PDB entry 7TUZ | electron microscopy, 3.12 A resolution | chains A and B of the 5 polymer chains in the assembly

[Chain A]
Protein: Guanine nucleotide-binding protein G(i) subunit alpha-1
From: Homo sapiens
UniProtKB: P63096 (GNAI1_HUMAN); residues 1-354 here = UniProt positions 1-354
Amino-acid sequence (354 residues; numbered 1 to 354; the number before each row is that of its first residue):
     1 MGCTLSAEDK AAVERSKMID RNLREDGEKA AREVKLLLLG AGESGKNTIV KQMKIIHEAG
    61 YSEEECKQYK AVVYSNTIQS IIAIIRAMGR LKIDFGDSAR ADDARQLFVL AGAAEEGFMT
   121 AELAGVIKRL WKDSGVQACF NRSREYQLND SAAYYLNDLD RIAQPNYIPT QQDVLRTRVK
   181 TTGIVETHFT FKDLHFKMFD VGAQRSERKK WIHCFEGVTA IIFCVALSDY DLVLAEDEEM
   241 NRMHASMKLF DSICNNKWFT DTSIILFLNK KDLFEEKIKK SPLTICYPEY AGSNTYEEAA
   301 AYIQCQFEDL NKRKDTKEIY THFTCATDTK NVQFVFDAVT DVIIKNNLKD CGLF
Unresolved in the structure: 1, 56-181
Differences from the reference sequence: conflict Asn47 (Ser in P63096), Ala203 (Gly in P63096), Ala245 (Glu in P63096)
Curated features (UniProtKB/Swiss-Prot):
  - region: Lys35 to Lys46, Thr48 (G1 motif), Asp173 to Thr181 (G2 motif), Phe196 to Gly202, Gln204, Arg205 (G3 motif), Ile265 to Asp272 (G4 motif), Thr324 to Thr329 (G5 motif)
  - binding site (GTP): Glu43 to Lys46, Thr48, Ser151, Leu175 to Thr181, Asp200 to Gly202, Gln204, Asn269 to Asp272, Ala326
  - binding site (Mg(2+)): Thr181
  - modified residue: Arg178 (ADP-ribosylarginine), Gln204 (Deamidated glutamine), Cys351 (ADP-ribosylcysteine)
  - lipidation: Gly2 (N-myristoyl glycine), Cys3 (S-palmitoyl cysteine)
  - natural variant: Gly40 (G40C: In NEDHISB; G40R: In NEDHISB), Gly45 (G45D: In NEDHISB), Thr48 (T48I: In NEDHISB; T48K: In NEDHISB), Gln52 (Q52P: In NEDHISB), Ser75 (deletion: In NEDHISB; uncertain significance), Gln172 (deletion: In NEDHISB), Asp173 (D173V: In NEDHISB), Glu186 to Phe189 (deletion: In NEDHISB; uncertain significance), Cys224 (C224Y: In NEDHISB), Lys270 (K270N: In NEDHISB; K270R: In NEDHISB), Asp272 (D272G: In NEDHISB), Ala326 (A326P: In NEDHISB), 1 further natural variant entry in UniProt
  - mutagenesis: Gly42 (G42R: Abolishes switch to an activated conformation and dissociation from beta and gamma subunits upon GTP binding. Abolishes interaction with RGS family members), Glu116 (E116L: Enhances interaction (inactive GDP-bound) with RGS14), Gln147 (Q147L: Enhances interaction (inactive GDP-bound) with RGS14)

[Chain B]
Protein: Guanine nucleotide-binding protein G(I)/G(S)/G(T) subunit beta-1
From: Homo sapiens
UniProtKB: P62873 (GBB1_HUMAN); numbering as in UniProt (aligned over 2-340)
Amino-acid sequence (356 residues; row label = number of the first residue in the row; numbers below 1 keep their minus sign (Met-15 is residue -15)):
   -15 MHHHHLEVLF QGPGSSGSEL DQLRQEAEQL KNQIRDARKA CADATLSQIT NNIDPVGRIQ
    45 MRTRRTLRGH LAKIYAMHWG TDSRLLVSAS QDGKLIIWDS YTTNKVHAIP LRSSWVMTCA
   105 YAPSGNYVAC GGLDNICSIY NLKTREGNVR VSRELAGHTG YLSCCRFLDD NQIVTSSGDT
   165 TCALWDIETG QQTTTFTGHT GDVMSLSLAP DTRLFVSGAC DASAKLWDVR EGMCRQTFTG
   225 HESDINAICF FPNGNAFATG SDDATCRLFD LRADQELMTY SHDNIICGIT SVSFSKSGRL
   285 LLAGYDDFNC NVWDALKADR AGVLAGHDNR VSCLGVTDDG MAVATGSWDS FLKIWN
Unresolved in the structure: -15 to 1
Differences from the reference sequence: initiating methionine (-15); expression tag (-14 to 1)
Curated features (UniProtKB/Swiss-Prot):
  - modified residue: Ser2 (N-acetylserine), His266 (Phosphohistidine)
  - natural variant: Leu30 (L30F: In MRD42; uncertain significance), Arg52 (R52G: In MRD42), Gly64 (G64V: In MRD42), Asp76 (D76E: In MRD42; D76G: In MRD42), Gly77 (G77S: In MRD42), Lys78 (K78R: In MRD42), Ile80 (I80N: In MRD42; I80T: In MRD42), His91 (H91R: In MRD42; uncertain significance), Ala92 (A92T: In MRD42), Pro94 (P94S: In MRD42), Leu95 (L95P: In MRD42), Arg96 (R96L: In MRD42), 5 further natural variant entries in UniProt

[Chain A / chain B interface]
Pairs across the interface (46; chain A residue first):
  Val13(A) - Asn88(B)
  Arg15(A) - Val90(B)  hydrogen bond (side chain-backbone)
  Arg15(A) - His91(B)
  Ser16(A) - Asn88(B)
  Ser16(A) - Lys89(B)  hydrogen bond (side chain-backbone)
  Ile19(A) - Lys89(B)
  Ile19(A) - Val90(B)
  Ile19(A) - Ala92(B)  hydrophobic
  Asp20(A) - Lys89(B)  salt bridge
  Leu23(A) - Gly53(B)
  Leu23(A) - Leu55(B)
  Leu23(A) - Lys78(B)
  Leu23(A) - Ile80(B)  hydrophobic
  Asp26(A) - Lys78(B)  salt bridge
  Gly27(A) - Leu55(B)
  Thr182(A) - Asn119(B)
  Gly183(A) - Asn119(B)
  Ile184(A) - Trp99(B)
  Ile184(A) - Leu117(B)
  Phe199(A) - Trp99(B)  hydrophobic
  Gln204(A) - Leu117(B)
  Gln204(A) - Asn119(B)
  Gln204(A) - Gly144(B)
  Gln204(A) - Tyr145(B)  hydrogen bond (side chain-backbone)
  Ser206(A) - Tyr145(B)
  Ser206(A) - Gly162(B)
  Ser206(A) - Asp186(B)
  Glu207(A) - Asp186(B)  hydrogen bond (backbone-side chain)
  Lys209(A) - Asp228(B)  salt bridge
  Lys210(A) - Tyr145(B)
  Lys210(A) - Met188(B)
  Lys210(A) - Cys204(B)
  Lys210(A) - Asp228(B)  salt bridge
  Lys210(A) - Asn230(B)  hydrogen bond
  Trp211(A) - Leu117(B)  hydrophobic
  His213(A) - Lys57(B)  hydrogen bond (backbone-side chain)
  His213(A) - Tyr59(B)
  His213(A) - Trp332(B)
  Cys214(A) - Tyr59(B)
  Cys214(A) - Gln75(B)
  Cys214(A) - Trp99(B)
  Cys214(A) - Leu117(B)  hydrophobic
  Phe215(A) - Trp99(B)  hydrophobic
  Glu216(A) - Lys57(B)  salt bridge
  Trp258(A) - Arg314(B)
  Trp258(A) - Trp332(B)  hydrophobic
Interface residues without a listed pair, chain A (25 interface residues in all): Ala12, Glu186
Interface residues without a listed pair, chain B (28 interface residues in all): Asp118, Thr143, Asp246

[In short]
25 residues of chain A and 28 residues of chain B are in contact; the contacts include 6 hydrogen bonds and 5
salt bridges. Polar pairs include Asp20(A)-Lys89(B), Asp26(A)-Lys78(B) and Lys209(A)-Asp228(B).
Here chain A is Guanine nucleotide-binding protein G(i) subunit alpha-1 and chain B is Guanine
nucleotide-binding protein G(I)/G(S)/G(T) subunit beta-1, both from Homo sapiens. Entry 7TUZ (Cryo-EM
structure of 7alpha,25-dihydroxycholesterol-bound EBI2/GPR183 in complex with Gi protein) was determined by
electron microscopy.
